8SEJ - chains A and C of the 10 polymer chains in the assembly; structure by electron microscopy, 3.17 A resolution.

[Chain A (and C)]
Name: Amyloid-beta protein 42
Source organism: Homo sapiens
Notes: chain C of this document is another copy of the same molecule, construct and numbering; everything in this record applies to it too
UniProt: P05067 (A4_HUMAN); residues 9-42 here correspond to UniProt positions 680-713 (UniProt number = residue number + 671)
Chain sequence (34 residues; numbered 9 to 42; the number before each row is that of its first residue):
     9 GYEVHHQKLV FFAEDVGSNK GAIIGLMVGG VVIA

[Interface between chain A and chain C]
Pairs across the interface (71; chain A residue first):
  G9(A) - G9(C)
  Y10(A) - G9(C)  hydrogen bond (backbone-backbone)
  Y10(A) - Y10(C)  hydrophobic
  Y10(A) - E11(C)  hydrogen bond (backbone-backbone)
  E11(A) - E11(C)
  V12(A) - E11(C)  hydrogen bond (backbone-backbone)
  V12(A) - V12(C)
  V12(A) - H13(C)  hydrogen bond (backbone-backbone)
  H13(A) - H13(C)
  H14(A) - H13(C)  hydrogen bond (backbone-backbone)
  H14(A) - H14(C)
  Q15(A) - H14(C)
  Q15(A) - Q15(C)  hydrogen bond
  Q15(A) - K16(C)  hydrogen bond (backbone-backbone)
  K16(A) - K16(C)
  L17(A) - K16(C)  hydrogen bond (backbone-backbone)
  L17(A) - L17(C)
  L17(A) - V18(C)  hydrogen bond (backbone-backbone)
  V18(A) - V18(C)
  F19(A) - L17(C)  hydrophobic
  F19(A) - V18(C)  hydrogen bond (backbone-backbone)
  F19(A) - F19(C)
  F20(A) - F19(C)  hydrogen bond (backbone-backbone)
  F20(A) - F20(C)  hydrophobic
  F20(A) - A21(C)  hydrogen bond (backbone-backbone)
  A21(A) - A21(C)
  A21(A) - E22(C)
  E22(A) - E22(C)
  D23(A) - E22(C)  hydrogen bond (backbone-side chain)
  D23(A) - D23(C)
  V24(A) - D23(C)  hydrogen bond (backbone-backbone)
  V24(A) - V24(C)
  V24(A) - G25(C)  hydrogen bond (backbone-backbone)
  G25(A) - G25(C)
  S26(A) - G25(C)  hydrogen bond (backbone-backbone)
  S26(A) - S26(C)
  N27(A) - N27(C)
  N27(A) - K28(C)  hydrogen bond (backbone-backbone)
  N27(A) - G29(C)  hydrogen bond (backbone-backbone)
  N27(A) - I31(C)
  K28(A) - A42(C)
  G29(A) - G29(C)
  G29(A) - A30(C)  hydrogen bond (backbone-backbone)
  G29(A) - A42(C)
  A30(A) - A30(C)
  I31(A) - F20(C)  hydrophobic
  I31(A) - A30(C)  hydrogen bond (backbone-backbone)
  I31(A) - I31(C)
  I31(A) - I32(C)  hydrogen bond (backbone-backbone)
  I32(A) - I32(C)
  I32(A) - G33(C)
  I32(A) - M35(C)  hydrophobic
  G33(A) - I32(C)  hydrogen bond (backbone-backbone)
  G33(A) - G33(C)  hydrogen bond (backbone-backbone)
  L34(A) - G33(C)  hydrogen bond (backbone-backbone)
  L34(A) - L34(C)
  L34(A) - M35(C)  hydrogen bond (backbone-backbone)
  M35(A) - M35(C)  hydrophobic
  V36(A) - M35(C)  hydrogen bond (backbone-backbone)
  V36(A) - V36(C)
  V36(A) - G37(C)  hydrogen bond (backbone-backbone)
  G38(A) - G37(C)
  G38(A) - G38(C)
  V39(A) - G38(C)  hydrogen bond (backbone-backbone)
  V39(A) - V39(C)
  V39(A) - V40(C)  hydrogen bond (backbone-backbone)
  V40(A) - M35(C)  hydrophobic
  V40(A) - V40(C)
  I41(A) - V40(C)  hydrogen bond (backbone-backbone)
  I41(A) - I41(C)
  I41(A) - A42(C)  hydrogen bond (backbone-backbone)
Other interface residues (no listed pair), chain A (33 interface residues in all): G37

[Overview]
Chain A and chain C form an interface of 33 and 34 residues respectively, with 31 hydrogen bonds. Polar
contacts include Q15(A)-Q15(C), D23(A)-E22(C) and Y10(A)-G9(C).
Both chains are Amyloid-beta protein 42 (Homo sapiens). Entry 8SEJ (Type I beta-amyloid 42 Filaments from Down
syndrome) was determined by electron microscopy (same publication as 8SEH, 8SEI, 8SEK and 8SEL).
